Entry 6Q74 (X-ray diffraction, 2.48 A resolution); this record covers chain A.

Chain A:
Protein: Phosphatidylinositol 4,5-bisphosphate 3-kinase catalytic subunit delta isoform
From: Mus musculus
Notes: EC 2.7.1.153
Reference sequence: O35904 (PK3CD_MOUSE); the construct has insertions or renumbered stretches relative to UniProt, so the offset changes along the chain: 106-507 = UniProt 106-507; 509-1044 = UniProt 508-1043
Chain sequence (940 residues; each row starts with the number of its first residue):
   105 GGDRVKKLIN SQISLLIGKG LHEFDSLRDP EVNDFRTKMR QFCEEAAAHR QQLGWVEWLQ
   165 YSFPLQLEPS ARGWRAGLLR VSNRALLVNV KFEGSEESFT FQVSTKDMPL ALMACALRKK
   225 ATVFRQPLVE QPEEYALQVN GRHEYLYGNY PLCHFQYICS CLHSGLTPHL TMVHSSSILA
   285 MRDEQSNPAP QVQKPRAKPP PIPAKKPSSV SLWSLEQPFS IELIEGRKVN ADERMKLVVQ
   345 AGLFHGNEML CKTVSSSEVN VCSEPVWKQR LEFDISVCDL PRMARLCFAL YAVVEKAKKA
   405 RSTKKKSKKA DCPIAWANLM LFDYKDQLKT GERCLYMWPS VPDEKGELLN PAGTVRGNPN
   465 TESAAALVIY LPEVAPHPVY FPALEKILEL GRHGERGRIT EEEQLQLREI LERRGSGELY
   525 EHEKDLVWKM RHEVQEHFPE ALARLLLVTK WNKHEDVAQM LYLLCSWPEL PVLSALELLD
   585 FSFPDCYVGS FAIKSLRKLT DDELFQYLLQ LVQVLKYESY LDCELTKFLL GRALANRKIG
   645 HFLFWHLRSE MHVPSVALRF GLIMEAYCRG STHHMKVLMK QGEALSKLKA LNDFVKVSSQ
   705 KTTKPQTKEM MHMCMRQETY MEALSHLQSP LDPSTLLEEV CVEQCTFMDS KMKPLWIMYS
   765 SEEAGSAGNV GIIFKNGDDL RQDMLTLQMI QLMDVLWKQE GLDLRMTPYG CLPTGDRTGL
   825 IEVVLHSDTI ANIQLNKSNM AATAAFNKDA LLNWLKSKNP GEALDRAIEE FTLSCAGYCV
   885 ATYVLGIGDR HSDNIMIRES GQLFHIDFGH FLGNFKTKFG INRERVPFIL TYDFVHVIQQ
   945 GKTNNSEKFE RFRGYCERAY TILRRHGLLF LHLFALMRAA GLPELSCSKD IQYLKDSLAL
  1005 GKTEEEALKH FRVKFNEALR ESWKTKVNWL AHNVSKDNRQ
Disordered / not traced: 105-106, 178-186, 294-314, 399-414, 446-451, 500-501, 517-520, 919-930, 1031-1044
Construct notes: expression tag (105); insertion (508)
Residues lining bound ligands: HKN (N-[5-(3,6-dihydro-2H-pyran-4-yl)-2-methoxy-pyridin-3-yl]-2-methyl-1-(phenylmethyl)imidazole-4-sulfonamide): Met752, Ser754, Pro758, Trp760, Ile777, Lys779, Leu784, Asp787, Tyr813, Ile825, Glu826, Val827, Val828, Thr833, Asn836, Asp897, Met900, Phe908, Ile910, Asp911

Overview:
Bound to chain A: compound HKN.
Chain A is Phosphatidylinositol 4,5-bisphosphate 3-kinase catalytic subunit delta isoform (Mus musculus); the
structure, PI3K delta in complex with
1benzylN[5(3,6dihydro2Hpyran4yl)2methoxypyridin3yl]2methyl1Himidazole4sulfonamide, was determined by X-ray
diffraction, deposited together with 6Q6Y and 6Q73.
